PDB entry 5S5I | X-ray diffraction, 2.49 A resolution | chains C and E of the 6 polymer chains in the assembly

# Chain C
Molecule: Tubulin alpha-1B chain
Source organism: Bos taurus
UniProtKB: P81947 (TBA1B_BOVIN); numbering as in UniProt (aligned over 1-451)
Sequence (451 residues; numbered 1 to 451; the number before each row is that of its first residue):
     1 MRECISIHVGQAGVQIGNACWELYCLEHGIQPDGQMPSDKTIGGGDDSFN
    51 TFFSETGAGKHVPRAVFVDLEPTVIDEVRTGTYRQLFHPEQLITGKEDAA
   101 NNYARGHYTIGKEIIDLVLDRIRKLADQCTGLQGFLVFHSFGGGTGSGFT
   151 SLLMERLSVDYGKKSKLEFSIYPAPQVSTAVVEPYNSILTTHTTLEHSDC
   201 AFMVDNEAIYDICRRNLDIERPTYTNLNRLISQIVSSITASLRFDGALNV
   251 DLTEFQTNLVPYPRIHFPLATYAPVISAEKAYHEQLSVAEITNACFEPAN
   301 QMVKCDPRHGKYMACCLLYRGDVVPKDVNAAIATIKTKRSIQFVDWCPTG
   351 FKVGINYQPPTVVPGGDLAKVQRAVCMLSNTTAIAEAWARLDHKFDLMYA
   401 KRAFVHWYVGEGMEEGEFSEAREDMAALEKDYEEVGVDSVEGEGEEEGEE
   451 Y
Not modelled in the structure: 441-451
Metal / ion sites: Ca2+ site 1: D39, T41, G44, E55; Ca2+ site 2: E284 (shared with 1 residue of chain B)
Residues lining bound ligands:
  - GTP (guanosine-5'-triphosphate): G10, Q11, A12, Q15, I16, D69, D98, A99, A100, N101, S140, G142, G143, G144, T145, G146, I171, P173, V177, S178, T179, E183, N206, Y224, L227, N228, I231
  - X0G (4-[(3-cyclopropyl-1,2,4-oxadiazol-5-yl)methyl]morpholine): C4, Q133, G134, F135, L136, S165, L167, C200, F202, I238, L242, L252, T253, F255, Q256, L259

# Chain E
Molecule: Stathmin-4
Source organism: Rattus norvegicus
UniProtKB: P63043 (STMN4_RAT); residues 5-145 here correspond to UniProt positions 49-189 (UniProt number = residue number + 44)
Sequence (143 residues; numbered 3 to 145; the number before each row is that of its first residue):
     3 MADMEVIELNKCTSGQSFEVILKPPSFDGVPEFNASLPRRRDPSLEEIQK
    53 KLEAAEERRKYQEAELLKHLAEKREHEREVIQKAIEENNNFIKMAKEKLA
   103 QKMESNKENREAHLAAMLERLQEKDKHAEEVRKNKELKEEASR
Not modelled in the structure: 3-5, 29-43, 144-145
Sequence notes: initiating methionine (3); expression tag (4)
Swiss-Prot annotation at these positions:
  - modified residue: S46 (Phosphoserine)

# Interface between chain C and chain E
Residue-residue contacts (32):
  H107(C) - K104(E)
  H107(C) - M105(E)
  Y108(C) - K104(E)
  Y108(C) - M105(E)  hydrophobic
  Y108(C) - N108(E)
  T109(C) - R112(E)
  K112(C) - M105(E)
  E155(C) - L101(E)
  E155(C) - K104(E)  salt bridge
  R156(C) - L101(E)
  S158(C) - F93(E)
  S158(C) - I94(E)
  V159(C) - I94(E)
  V159(C) - A97(E)  hydrophobic
  V159(C) - K98(E)
  G162(C) - I94(E)
  K163(C) - N90(E)
  T193(C) - K104(E)
  E196(C) - F93(E)
  H197(C) - F93(E)
  H197(C) - A97(E)
  V409(C) - H115(E)  hydrogen bond (backbone-side chain)
  G410(C) - R112(E)
  G410(C) - H115(E)
  E411(C) - N108(E)
  E411(C) - R112(E)  salt bridge
  G412(C) - N108(E)  hydrogen bond (backbone-side chain)
  G412(C) - N111(E)  hydrogen bond (backbone-side chain)
  G412(C) - R112(E)
  M413(C) - N108(E)
  E414(C) - S107(E)
  E414(C) - N111(E)  hydrogen bond
Other interface residues (no listed pair), chain C (21 interface residues in all): L152, E417
Other interface residues (no listed pair), chain E (14 interface residues in all): K100

# Summary
Chain C and chain E form an interface of 21 and 14 residues respectively; the contacts include 4 hydrogen
bonds and 2 salt bridges. Among the polar pairs are E155(C)-K104(E), E411(C)-R112(E) and V409(C)-H115(E).
Bound to chain C: GTP and compound X0G.
Here chain C is Tubulin alpha-1B chain (Bos taurus) and chain E is Stathmin-4 (Rattus norvegicus). Entry 5S5I
(Tubulin-Z295848548-complex) was determined by X-ray diffraction, deposited together with 5S4L, 5S4M, 5S4N,
5S4O, 5S4P, 5S4Q and 52 further entries.
